4YA0 - chains L and V of the 30 polymer chains in the assembly; structure by X-ray diffraction, 2.80 A resolution.

[Chain L]
Molecule: Proteasome subunit beta type-6
Source organism: Saccharomyces cerevisiae (strain ATCC 204508 / S288c)
Notes: EC 3.4.25.1
Reference sequence: P23724 (PSB6_YEAST); residues 1-222 here correspond to UniProt positions 20-241 (UniProt number = residue number + 19)
Sequence (222 residues; numbered 1 to 222; the number before each row is that of its first residue):
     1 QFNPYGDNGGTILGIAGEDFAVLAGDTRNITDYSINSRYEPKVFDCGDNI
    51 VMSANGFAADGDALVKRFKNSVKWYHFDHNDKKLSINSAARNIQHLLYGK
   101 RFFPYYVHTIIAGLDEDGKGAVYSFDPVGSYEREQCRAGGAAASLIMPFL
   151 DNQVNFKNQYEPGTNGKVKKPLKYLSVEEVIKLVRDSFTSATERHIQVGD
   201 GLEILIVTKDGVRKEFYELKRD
Metal / ion sites: Mg2+: D222 (shared with I163(V), D166(V), S169(V) of chain V)

[Chain V]
Molecule: Proteasome subunit beta type-2
Source organism: Saccharomyces cerevisiae (strain ATCC 204508 / S288c)
Notes: EC 3.4.25.1
Reference sequence: P25043 (PSB2_YEAST); residues 1-232 here correspond to UniProt positions 30-261 (UniProt number = residue number + 29)
Sequence (232 residues; row label = number of the first residue in the row):
     1 TTIVGVKFNNGVVIAADTRSTQGPIVADKNCAKLHRISPKIWCAGAGTAA
    51 DTEAVTQLIGSNIELHSLYTSREPRVVSALQMLKQHLFKYQGHIGAYLIV
   101 AGVDPTGSHLFSIHAEGSTDVGYYLSLGSGSLAAMAVLESHWKQDLTKEE
   151 AIKLASDAIQAGIWNDLGSGSNVDVCVMEIGKDAEYLRNYLTPNVREEKQ
   201 KSYKFPRGTTAVLKESIVNICDIQEEQVDITA
Unresolved in the structure: 227-232
Sequence notes: engineered mutation E116 (His145 in P25043)
Metal / ion sites: Mg2+: I163, D166, S169 (shared with D222(L) of chain L)
UniProt features mapped onto this chain:
  - active site: T1 (Nucleophile)

[How chain L and chain V interact]
Pairs across the interface (60; chain L residue first):
  R28(L) with L167(V)
  I30(L) with L167(V), hydrophobic
  D32(L) with L167(V)
  Y33(L) with N165(V); D166(V); L167(V), hydrogen bond (backbone-backbone); G168(V)
  I35(L) with W164(V); L167(V), hydrophobic
  R38(L) with W164(V), hydrogen bond (side chain-backbone); N165(V)
  F149(L) with Y203(V)
  N152(L) with F205(V)
  Q153(L) with Y203(V); F205(V)
  N158(L) with T209(V)
  Q159(L) with F205(V); T209(V)
  Y160(L) with T209(V), hydrogen bond (backbone-backbone)
  P162(L) with P206(V), hydrophobic; R207(V); G208(V)
  N165(L) with T210(V); V212(V)
  G166(L) with A211(V)
  E179(L) with K201(V)
  K182(L) with Q200(V)
  L183(L) with Y203(V)
  R185(L) with E197(V), salt bridge; Q200(V), hydrogen bond
  D186(L) with K199(V); Q200(V), hydrogen bond (side chain-backbone); K201(V); Y203(V), hydrogen bond
  T189(L) with R196(V)
  S190(L) with R196(V)
  E193(L) with V26(V); K29(V), salt bridge; R196(V)
  R194(L) with P24(V); I25(V); V26(V), hydrogen bond (backbone-backbone); A27(V), hydrogen bond (side chain-backbone); K29(V)
  H195(L) with P24(V); I25(V)
  I196(L) with R19(V); T21(V); P24(V), hydrogen bond (backbone-backbone); V26(V), hydrophobic; L167(V)
  K220(L) with N194(V), hydrogen bond (side chain-backbone)
  R221(L) with W164(V)
  D222(L) with R19(V), salt bridge; I163(V); W164(V); S169(V); G170(V); S171(V), hydrogen bond (side chain-backbone); N194(V)
Interface residues without a listed pair, chain L (33 interface residues in all): S34, L145, E161, E218
Interface residues without a listed pair, chain V (34 interface residues in all): G23, D28, V195

[In short]
33 residues of chain L and 34 residues of chain V are in contact, with 11 hydrogen bonds and 3 salt bridges.
Polar pairs include R185(L)-E197(V), E193(L)-K29(V) and D222(L)-R19(V). Curated annotation (UniProt) lists
active-site residue T1(V) on chain V.
Here chain L is Proteasome subunit beta type-6 and chain V is Proteasome subunit beta type-2, both from
Saccharomyces cerevisiae (strain ATCC 204508 / S288c). Entry 4YA0 (Yeast 20S proteasome beta2-H116E mutant in
complex with Ac-PAE-ep) was determined by X-ray diffraction, deposited together with 4Y69, 4Y6A, 4Y6V, 4Y6Z,
4Y70, 4Y74 and 34 further entries.
